3P89 - chains A and B; structure by X-ray diffraction, 2.30 A resolution.

== Chain A ==
Protein: Farnesoid X receptor
Organism: Homo sapiens
Reference sequence: B6ZGS9 (B6ZGS9_HUMAN); residue numbers follow UniProt; this construct covers 244-472
Amino-acid sequence (229 residues; row label = number of the first residue in the row):
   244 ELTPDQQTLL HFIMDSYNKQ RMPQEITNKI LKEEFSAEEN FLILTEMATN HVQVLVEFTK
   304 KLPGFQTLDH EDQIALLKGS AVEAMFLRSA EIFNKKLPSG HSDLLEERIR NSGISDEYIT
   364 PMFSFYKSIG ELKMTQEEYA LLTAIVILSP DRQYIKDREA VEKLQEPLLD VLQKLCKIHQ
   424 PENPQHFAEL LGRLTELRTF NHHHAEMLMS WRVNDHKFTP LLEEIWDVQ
Not modelled in the structure: 244-246, 398-399, 472
Sequence notes: engineered mutation Glu432 (Cys in B6ZGS9), Glu466 (Cys in B6ZGS9)

== Chain B ==
Protein: Nuclear receptor coactivator 1
Organism: Homo sapiens
Notes: EC 2.3.1.48
Reference sequence: A8K1V4 (NCOA1_HUMAN); residues 745-755 here = UniProt positions 745-755
Amino-acid sequence (11 residues; numbered 745 to 755; the number before each row is that of its first residue):
   745 DHQLLRYLLD K

== Chain A / chain B interface ==
Contacting residue pairs (19; chain A residue first):
  Val299(A) - Leu752(B)  hydrophobic
  Lys303(A) - Leu752(B)  hydrogen bond (side chain-backbone)
  Lys303(A) - Leu753(B)
  Lys303(A) - Lys755(B)  hydrogen bond (side chain-backbone)
  Phe308(A) - Leu753(B)  hydrophobic
  His313(A) - Arg750(B)  hydrogen bond (backbone-side chain)
  Gln316(A) - Arg750(B)  hydrogen bond
  Ile317(A) - His746(B)
  Ile317(A) - Arg750(B)
  Ile317(A) - Leu753(B)  hydrophobic
  Leu320(A) - Leu753(B)  hydrophobic
  Lys321(A) - His746(B)
  Pro463(A) - Leu748(B)  hydrophobic
  Leu464(A) - Leu748(B)
  Leu464(A) - Leu752(B)  hydrophobic
  Glu467(A) - His746(B)
  Glu467(A) - Gln747(B)  hydrogen bond (side chain-backbone)
  Glu467(A) - Leu748(B)  hydrogen bond (side chain-backbone)
  Glu467(A) - Leu749(B)  hydrogen bond (side chain-backbone)
Interface residues without a listed pair, chain A (15 interface residues in all): Gln296, Glu314, Ile468, Asp470

== Overview ==
15 residues of chain A face 8 of chain B across their interface; the contacts include 7 hydrogen bonds. Polar
pairs include Lys303(A)-Leu752(B), Lys303(A)-Lys755(B) and His313(A)-Arg750(B).
Chain A is Farnesoid X receptor and chain B is Nuclear receptor coactivator 1, both from Homo sapiens; the
structure, FXR bound to a quinolinecarboxylic acid, was determined by X-ray diffraction together with 3P88
from the same study.
